6UXM - chains A and B; structure by X-ray diffraction, 2.49 A resolution.

[Chain A (and B)]
Protein: Bcl-2 homologous antagonist/killer
From: Homo sapiens
Notes: fragment: Core/dimerisation domain, residues 68-148; chain B of this document is another copy of the same molecule, construct and numbering; everything in this record applies to it too
UniProt: Q16611 (BAK_HUMAN); numbering as in UniProt (aligned over 68-148)
Sequence (85 residues; row label = number of the first residue in the row):
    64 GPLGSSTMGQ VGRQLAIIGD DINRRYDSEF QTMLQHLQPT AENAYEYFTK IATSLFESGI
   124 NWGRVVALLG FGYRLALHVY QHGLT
Not modelled in the structure: 64-66, 146-148 (chain B: 64-68, 146-148)
Construct notes: expression tag (64-67)
Swiss-Prot annotation at these positions:
  - motif: Val74 to Arg88 (BH3), Ser117 to Tyr136 (BH1)

[Interface between chain A and chain B]
Contacting residue pairs - 78 pairs, chain A then chain B:
  Gly67(A) with Tyr110(B)
  Thr70(A) with His99(B); Leu100(B)
  Met71(A) with Tyr110(B), hydrophobic; Ile114(B); Ser117(B)
  Val74(A) with Met96(B), hydrophobic; Ile114(B), hydrophobic
  Gly75(A) with Leu118(B)
  Gln77(A) with Glu92(B); Met96(B)
  Leu78(A) with Phe93(B), hydrophobic; Ile114(B), hydrophobic; Leu118(B), hydrophobic; Ala130(B); Phe134(B), hydrophobic
  Ala79(A) with Leu118(B), hydrophobic; Arg127(B)
  Ile81(A) with Tyr89(B), hydrophobic; Glu92(B); Ala130(B), hydrophobic
  Gly82(A) with Gly126(B); Arg127(B); Ala130(B)
  Asp83(A) with Asn124(B), hydrogen bond; Arg127(B), salt bridge
  Asp84(A) with Tyr89(B), hydrogen bond
  Ile85(A) with Tyr89(B); Trp125(B), hydrophobic; Val129(B), hydrophobic
  Asn86(A) with Asn124(B); Trp125(B); Gly126(B), hydrogen bond (side chain-backbone)
  Arg88(A) with Asp84(B), salt bridge; Arg88(B); Tyr89(B)
  Tyr89(A) with Ile81(B), hydrophobic; Asp84(B), hydrogen bond; Ile85(B)
  Glu92(A) with Gln77(B); Ile81(B)
  Phe93(A) with Leu78(B), hydrophobic; Trp125(B), hydrophobic
  Met96(A) with Gln77(B); Leu78(B), hydrophobic; Ile81(B), hydrophobic
  His99(A) with Thr70(B)
  Leu100(A) with Met71(B), hydrophobic; Val74(B), hydrophobic
  Tyr110(A) with Met71(B), hydrophobic
  Lys113(A) with Met71(B)
  Ile114(A) with Met71(B), hydrophobic; Val74(B), hydrophobic; Leu78(B), hydrophobic
  Ser117(A) with Met71(B)
  Leu118(A) with Gly75(B); Ala79(B)
  Asn124(A) with Asp83(B), hydrogen bond; Asn86(B)
  Trp125(A) with Ile85(B); Asn86(B); Phe93(B), hydrophobic; Gly133(B); Arg137(B)
  Gly126(A) with Gly82(B); Asn86(B), hydrogen bond (backbone-side chain)
  Arg127(A) with Ala79(B); Gly82(B); Asp83(B), salt bridge
  Val129(A) with Ile85(B), hydrophobic; Trp125(B); Val129(B), hydrophobic
  Ala130(A) with Leu78(B); Ile81(B), hydrophobic; Gly82(B)
  Gly133(A) with Trp125(B)
  Phe134(A) with Leu78(B), hydrophobic
  Arg137(A) with Trp125(B)
Other interface residues (no listed pair), chain A (38 interface residues in all): Leu131, Leu132, Tyr136
Other interface residues (no listed pair), chain B (38 interface residues in all): Gly72, Gln73, Leu131, Leu132, Tyr136

[Overview]
The chain A/chain B interface involves 38 residues from each chain, with 6 hydrogen bonds and 3 salt bridges.
Polar contacts include Asp83(A)-Arg127(B), Arg88(A)-Asp84(B) and Asp83(A)-Asn124(B).
Chain A and chain B are both Bcl-2 homologous antagonist/killer (Homo sapiens); the structure, Crystal
structure of BAK core domain BH3-groove-dimer in complex with E. coli lipid, was determined by X-ray
diffraction, deposited together with 6UXN, 6UXO, 6UXP, 6UXQ and 6UXR.
